Entry 4Y6A (X-ray diffraction, 2.60 A resolution); this record covers chains I and Y of the 30 polymer chains in the assembly.

== Chain I ==
Molecule: Proteasome subunit beta type-3
Source organism: Saccharomyces cerevisiae
Notes: EC 3.4.25.1
UniProt: P25451 (PSB3_YEAST); residues 0-204 here correspond to UniProt positions 1-205 (UniProt number = residue number + 1)
Sequence (205 residues; numbered 0 to 204; the number before each row is that of its first residue; numbering starts at 0):
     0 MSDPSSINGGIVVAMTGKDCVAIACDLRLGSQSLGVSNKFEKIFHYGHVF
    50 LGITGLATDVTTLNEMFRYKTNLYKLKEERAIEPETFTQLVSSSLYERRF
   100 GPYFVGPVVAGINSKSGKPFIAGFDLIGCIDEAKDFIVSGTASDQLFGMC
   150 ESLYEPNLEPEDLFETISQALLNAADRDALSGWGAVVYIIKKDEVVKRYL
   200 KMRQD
Unresolved in the structure: 0
Metal / ion sites: Mg2+ site 1: Ala174, Asp177, Ser180; Mg2+ site 2: Asp204 (shared with Ala165(Y), Asp168(Y), Ser171(Y) of chain Y)
Swiss-Prot annotation at these positions:
  - modified residue: Ser30 (Phosphoserine)
  - cross-link: Lys69 (Glycyl lysine isopeptide (Lys-Gly) (interchain with G-Cter in ubiquitin))

== Chain Y ==
Molecule: Proteasome subunit beta type-5
Source organism: Saccharomyces cerevisiae
Notes: EC 3.4.25.1
UniProt: P30656 (PSB5_YEAST); residues 1-212 here correspond to UniProt positions 76-287 (UniProt number = residue number + 75)
Sequence (212 residues; each row starts with the number of its first residue):
     1 TTTLAFRFQGGIIVAVDSRATAGNWVASQTVKKVIEINPFLLGTMAGGAA
    51 DCQFWETWLGSQCRLHELREKERISVAAASKILSNLVYQYKGAGLSMGTM
   101 ICGYTRKEGPTIYYVDSDGTRLKGDIFCVGSGQTFAYGVLDSNYKWDLSV
   151 EDALYLGKRSILAAAHRDAYSGGSVNLYHVTEDGWIYHGNHDVGELFWKV
   201 KEEEGSFNNVIG
Metal / ion sites: Mg2+: Ala165, Asp168, Ser171 (shared with Asp204(I) of chain I)

== Chain I / chain Y interface ==
Contacting residue pairs (42; chain I residue first):
  Ser5(I) with Asn24(Y)
  Arg27(I) with Ala169(Y)
  Ser32(I) with Arg167(Y); Asp168(Y); Ala169(Y), hydrogen bond (backbone-backbone); Tyr170(Y)
  Leu33(I) with Phe135(Y), hydrophobic; Arg167(Y)
  Gly34(I) with Arg167(Y), hydrogen bond (backbone-side chain)
  Asn37(I) with Asn209(Y); Val210(Y)
  Lys38(I) with Asn209(Y), hydrogen bond (side chain-backbone)
  Gln144(I) with Trp25(Y)
  Asp175(I) with Gln29(Y), hydrogen bond (backbone-side chain)
  Arg176(I) with Trp25(Y); Val26(Y), hydrogen bond (side chain-backbone); Ala27(Y), hydrogen bond (side chain-backbone); Ser28(Y)
  Asp177(I) with Asn24(Y); Val26(Y)
  Ala178(I) with Asn24(Y), hydrogen bond (backbone-backbone); Val26(Y); Ala169(Y); Tyr170(Y), hydrophobic
  Leu179(I) with Asn24(Y)
  Trp182(I) with His166(Y), hydrogen bond (side chain-backbone)
  Lys200(I) with Trp198(Y); Gly212(Y), hydrogen bond (side chain-backbone)
  Met201(I) with Trp198(Y)
  Arg202(I) with Gly173(Y), hydrogen bond (side chain-backbone); Asp192(Y), salt bridge; Gly194(Y)
  Gln203(I) with His166(Y), hydrogen bond (backbone-side chain); Phe197(Y); Trp198(Y); Val210(Y)
  Asp204(I) with Arg19(Y), salt bridge; Ala165(Y); Ser171(Y); Gly172(Y); Gly173(Y), hydrogen bond (side chain-backbone); Val193(Y)
Interface residues without a listed pair, chain I (21 interface residues in all): Gln31, Val35
Interface residues without a listed pair, chain Y (26 interface residues in all): Ile211

== Overview ==
The interface between chain I and chain Y involves 21 residues on one side and 26 on the other; the contacts
include 12 hydrogen bonds and 2 salt bridges. Polar pairs include Arg202(I)-Asp192(Y), Asp204(I)-Arg19(Y) and
Gly34(I)-Arg167(Y). Ala174(I), Asp177(I) and Ser180(I) form the Mg2+ site 1.
Here chain I is Proteasome subunit beta type-3 and chain Y is Proteasome subunit beta type-5, both from
Saccharomyces cerevisiae. Entry 4Y6A (Yeast 20S proteasome beta2-H114D mutant in complex with Ac-PAD-ep) was
determined by X-ray diffraction together with 4Y69, 4Y6V, 4Y6Z, 4Y70, 4Y74, 4Y75 and 34 further entries from
the same study.
